PDB entry 7DFC | X-ray diffraction, 2.49 A resolution | chains A and V of the 4 polymer chains in the assembly

[Chain A]
Protein: Beta-arrestin-1
From: Bos taurus
UniProtKB: P17870 (ARRB1_BOVIN); residues 1-418 here = UniProt positions 1-418
Amino-acid sequence (426 residues; each row starts with the number of its first residue):
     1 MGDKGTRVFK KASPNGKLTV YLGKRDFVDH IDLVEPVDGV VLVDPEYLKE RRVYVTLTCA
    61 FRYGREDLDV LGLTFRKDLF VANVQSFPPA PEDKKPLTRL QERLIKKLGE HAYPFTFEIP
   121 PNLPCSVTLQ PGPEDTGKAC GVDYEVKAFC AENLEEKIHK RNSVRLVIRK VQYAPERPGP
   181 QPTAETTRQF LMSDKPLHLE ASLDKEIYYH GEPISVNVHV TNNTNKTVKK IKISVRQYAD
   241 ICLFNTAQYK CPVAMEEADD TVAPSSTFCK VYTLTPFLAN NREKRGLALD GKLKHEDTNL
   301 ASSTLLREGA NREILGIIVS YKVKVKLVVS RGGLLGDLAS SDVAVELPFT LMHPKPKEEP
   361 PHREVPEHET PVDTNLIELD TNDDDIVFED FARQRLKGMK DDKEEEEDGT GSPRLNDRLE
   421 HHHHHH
Disordered / not traced: 1-4, 309-312, 368-426
Sequence notes: expression tag (419-426)
UniProt features mapped onto this chain:
  - motif: Asp385 to Arg395 ([DE]-X(1,2)-F-X-X-[FL]-X-X-X-R motif)
  - binding site (1D-myo-inositol hexakisphosphate): Lys250, Met255, Lys324, Lys326
  - modified residue: Tyr47 (Phosphotyrosine), Ser412 (Phosphoserine)
From the paper describing this entry:
  - conformationally variable residues (side-chain flip): Lys138, Lys160, Arg165, Phe244 to Asn245, Lys355 to Pro361

[Chain V]
Protein: V2Rpp-3
Amino-acid sequence (22 residues; row label = number of the first residue in the row):
   346 RTPPSLGPQD ESCTTASSSL RK
Disordered / not traced: 354-356
Modified positions: Thr347, Thr359, Thr360 (phosphothreonine; TPO); Ser350, Ser362, Ser363, Ser364 (phosphoserine; SEP)
From the paper describing this entry:
  - mutagenesis - S357A: abolished binding to MEK1
  - mutagenesis - S357A, T360A: decreased binding to Beta-arrestin-1 (chain A)
  - mutagenesis - S357A, T360A: abolished signaling in response to MEK1

[Chain A / chain V interface]
Contacting residue pairs (47):
  Thr6(A) - Ser364(V)
  Thr6(A) - Leu365(V)  hydrogen bond (backbone-backbone)
  Arg7(A) - Ser362(V)  hydrogen bond (side chain-backbone)
  Arg7(A) - Ser363(V)
  Arg7(A) - Ser364(V)
  Val8(A) - Ser362(V)
  Val8(A) - Ser363(V)  hydrogen bond (backbone-backbone)
  Val8(A) - Leu365(V)  hydrophobic
  Phe9(A) - Ala361(V)
  Lys10(A) - Thr360(V)
  Lys10(A) - Ala361(V)  hydrogen bond (backbone-backbone)
  Lys10(A) - Ser362(V)
  Lys10(A) - Ser363(V)
  Lys11(A) - Ser357(V)
  Lys11(A) - Cys358(V)
  Lys11(A) - Thr360(V)
  Ala12(A) - Cys358(V)  hydrogen bond (backbone-side chain)
  Pro14(A) - Cys358(V)  hydrophobic
  Tyr21(A) - Ser363(V)
  Arg25(A) - Thr360(V)
  Arg62(A) - Ser350(V)
  Tyr63(A) - Thr347(V)
  Leu71(A) - Leu351(V)
  Gly72(A) - Ser350(V)
  Gly72(A) - Leu351(V)
  Gly72(A) - Gly352(V)  hydrogen bond (backbone-backbone)
  Leu73(A) - Ser350(V)
  Thr74(A) - Pro349(V)
  Thr74(A) - Ser350(V)  hydrogen bond (backbone-backbone)
  Phe75(A) - Pro348(V)
  Phe75(A) - Pro349(V)  hydrophobic
  Arg76(A) - Pro348(V)
  Lys77(A) - Thr347(V)
  Leu100(A) - Leu365(V)  hydrophobic
  Arg103(A) - Leu365(V)
  Arg103(A) - Arg366(V)  hydrogen bond (side chain-backbone)
  Arg103(A) - Lys367(V)
  Lys107(A) - Ser363(V)
  Lys107(A) - Ser364(V)  hydrogen bond (side chain-backbone)
  Lys107(A) - Leu365(V)
  Thr136(A) - Pro353(V)
  Gly137(A) - Gly352(V)
  Gly137(A) - Pro353(V)
  Lys160(A) - Ser350(V)
  Arg165(A) - Ser350(V)
  Leu166(A) - Thr360(V)
  Lys294(A) - Thr360(V)
Other interface residues (no listed pair), chain A (33 interface residues in all): Ser13, Arg65, Leu104, Lys138, His295
Other interface residues (no listed pair), chain V (18 interface residues in all): Thr359
The authors on this interface:
  - residue pairs: Arg25(A)-Thr360(V) (hydrogen bond), Lys294(A)-Thr360(V) (hydrogen bond)

[In short]
33 residues of chain A and 18 residues of chain V are in contact, with 9 hydrogen bonds. Among the polar pairs
are Arg7(A)-Ser362(V), Ala12(A)-Cys358(V) and Arg103(A)-Arg366(V). The paper describes hydrogen bonds between
Arg25(A) and Thr360(V) and Lys294(A) and Thr360(V). From the paper: S357A and T360A of chain V reduce binding
to Beta-arrestin-1 (chain A); conformational variability at Lys138(A), Lys160(A) and Arg165(A) among others.
Here chain A is Beta-arrestin-1 (Bos taurus) and chain V is V2Rpp-3. Entry 7DFC (Crystal of
Arrestin2-V2Rpp-3-Fab30 complex) was determined by X-ray diffraction together with 7DF9, 7DFA and 7DFB from
the same study.
